3UN4 - chains H and Z of the 28 polymer chains in the assembly; structure by X-ray diffraction, 3.40 A resolution.

== Chain H ==
Protein: Proteasome component PUP1
Organism: Saccharomyces cerevisiae
Notes: EC 3.4.25.1
UniProt: P25043 (PSB7_YEAST); residues 1-232 here correspond to UniProt positions 30-261 (UniProt number = residue number + 29)
Chain sequence (232 residues; each row starts with the number of its first residue):
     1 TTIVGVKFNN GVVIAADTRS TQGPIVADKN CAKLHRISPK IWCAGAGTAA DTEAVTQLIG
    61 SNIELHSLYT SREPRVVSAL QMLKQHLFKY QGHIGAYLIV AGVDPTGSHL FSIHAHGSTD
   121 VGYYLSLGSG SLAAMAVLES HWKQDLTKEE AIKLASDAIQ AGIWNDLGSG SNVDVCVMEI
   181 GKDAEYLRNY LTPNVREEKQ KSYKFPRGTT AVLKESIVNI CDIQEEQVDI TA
Disordered / not traced: 223-232
Curated features (UniProtKB/Swiss-Prot):
  - active site: Thr1 (Nucleophile)
Glycans and other covalent adducts: PR-957 (04C) linked to Thr1

== Chain Z ==
Protein: Proteasome component C5
Organism: Saccharomyces cerevisiae
Notes: EC 3.4.25.1
UniProt: P23724 (PSB1_YEAST); residues 1-222 here correspond to UniProt positions 20-241 (UniProt number = residue number + 19)
Chain sequence (222 residues; each row starts with the number of its first residue):
     1 QFNPYGDNGG TILGIAGEDF AVLAGDTRNI TDYSINSRYE PKVFDCGDNI VMSANGFAAD
    61 GDALVKRFKN SVKWYHFDHN DKKLSINSAA RNIQHLLYGK RFFPYYVHTI IAGLDEDGKG
   121 AVYSFDPVGS YEREQCRAGG AAASLIMPFL DNQVNFKNQY EPGTNGKVKK PLKYLSVEEV
   181 IKLVRDSFTS ATERHIQVGD GLEILIVTKD GVRKEFYELK RD

== Interface between chain H and chain Z ==
Residue-residue contacts (63; chain H residue first):
  Arg19(H) - Ile196(Z)
  Arg19(H) - Asp222(Z)  salt bridge
  Thr21(H) - Ile196(Z)
  Pro24(H) - Arg194(Z)
  Pro24(H) - His195(Z)
  Pro24(H) - Ile196(Z)  hydrogen bond (backbone-backbone)
  Ile25(H) - Arg194(Z)
  Ile25(H) - His195(Z)
  Val26(H) - Glu193(Z)
  Val26(H) - Arg194(Z)  hydrogen bond (backbone-backbone)
  Val26(H) - Ile196(Z)  hydrophobic
  Ala27(H) - Arg194(Z)  hydrogen bond (backbone-side chain)
  Lys29(H) - Glu193(Z)  salt bridge
  Lys29(H) - Arg194(Z)
  Ile163(H) - Asp222(Z)
  Trp164(H) - Ile35(Z)
  Trp164(H) - Arg38(Z)  hydrogen bond (backbone-side chain)
  Trp164(H) - Arg221(Z)
  Trp164(H) - Asp222(Z)
  Asn165(H) - Tyr33(Z)
  Asp166(H) - Tyr33(Z)
  Asp166(H) - Asp222(Z)
  Leu167(H) - Arg28(Z)
  Leu167(H) - Ile30(Z)  hydrophobic
  Leu167(H) - Asp32(Z)
  Leu167(H) - Tyr33(Z)  hydrogen bond (backbone-backbone)
  Leu167(H) - Ile35(Z)  hydrophobic
  Leu167(H) - Ile196(Z)
  Gly168(H) - Tyr33(Z)
  Ser169(H) - Asp222(Z)
  Gly170(H) - Asp222(Z)
  Ser171(H) - Asp222(Z)  hydrogen bond (backbone-side chain)
  Asn194(H) - Lys220(Z)  hydrogen bond (backbone-side chain)
  Asn194(H) - Asp222(Z)
  Arg196(H) - Thr189(Z)  hydrogen bond
  Arg196(H) - Ser190(Z)  hydrogen bond
  Arg196(H) - Glu193(Z)
  Glu197(H) - Arg185(Z)  salt bridge
  Glu197(H) - Thr189(Z)
  Glu197(H) - Glu218(Z)
  Lys199(H) - Asp186(Z)
  Gln200(H) - Lys182(Z)
  Gln200(H) - Arg185(Z)  hydrogen bond
  Gln200(H) - Asp186(Z)  hydrogen bond (backbone-side chain)
  Lys201(H) - Gln153(Z)
  Lys201(H) - Glu179(Z)
  Lys201(H) - Asp186(Z)  hydrogen bond (backbone-side chain)
  Tyr203(H) - Phe149(Z)
  Tyr203(H) - Gln153(Z)
  Tyr203(H) - Leu183(Z)
  Tyr203(H) - Asp186(Z)  hydrogen bond
  Phe205(H) - Asn152(Z)
  Phe205(H) - Gln153(Z)
  Phe205(H) - Gln159(Z)
  Pro206(H) - Pro162(Z)
  Arg207(H) - Pro162(Z)
  Gly208(H) - Glu161(Z)
  Gly208(H) - Pro162(Z)
  Thr209(H) - Asn158(Z)
  Thr209(H) - Gln159(Z)
  Thr209(H) - Tyr160(Z)  hydrogen bond (backbone-backbone)
  Ala211(H) - Tyr160(Z)  hydrophobic
  Ala211(H) - Gly166(Z)
Also at the interface, not in a pair above, chain H (34 interface residues in all): Gly23, Asp28, Val195, Thr210, Val212
Also at the interface, not in a pair above, chain Z (34 interface residues in all): Ser34, Leu145, Gly163, Asn165

== In short ==
Chain H and chain Z each contribute 34 residues to their interface, with 14 hydrogen bonds and 3 salt bridges.
Polar contacts include Arg19(H)-Asp222(Z), Lys29(H)-Glu193(Z) and Glu197(H)-Arg185(Z). UniProt lists
active-site residue Thr1(H) on chain H.
Here chain H is Proteasome component PUP1 and chain Z is Proteasome component C5, both from Saccharomyces
cerevisiae. Entry 3UN4 (Yeast 20S proteasome in complex with PR-957 (morpholine)) was determined by X-ray
diffraction (same publication as 3UN8).
